Entry 5DU1 (X-ray diffraction, 1.80 A resolution); this record covers chains B and D of the 4 polymer chains in the assembly.

[Chain B (and D)]
Name: Mambalgin-1
Source organism: Dendroaspis polylepis polylepis
Notes: chain D of this document is another copy of the same molecule, construct and numbering; everything in this record applies to it too
Reference sequence: P0DKR6 (3SX1_DENPO); residues 1-57 here correspond to UniProt positions 22-78 (UniProt number = residue number + 21)
Chain sequence (57 residues; row label = number of the first residue in the row):
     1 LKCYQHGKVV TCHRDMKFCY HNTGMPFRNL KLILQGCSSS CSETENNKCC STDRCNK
Cystine bridges: Cys3-Cys19, Cys12-Cys37, Cys41-Cys49, Cys50-Cys55
Swiss-Prot annotation at these positions:
  - site: Phe27 (Important residue for inhibition of rat ASIC1a), Arg28 (Important residue for inhibition of rat ASIC1a), Leu32 (Key residue for inhibition of rat ASIC1a, probably binds to rat ASIC1a F-350), Ile33 (Important residue for inhibition of rat ASIC1a), Leu34 (Important residue for inhibition of rat ASIC1a)
What the authors report for this chain:
  - mutagenesis - T23A (less than 5-fold): unchanged binding to ASIC1a channel
  - mutagenesis - F27A, R28A, L32A (3-order of magnitude), I33A, L34A: decreased binding to ASIC1a
  - mutagenesis - H21A, N29A, L30A, K31A, K57A: unchanged binding to ASIC1a

[Chain B / chain D interface]
Pairs across the interface (17; chain B residue first):
  Tyr20(B) with Phe27(D)
  Asn22(B) with Phe27(D)
  Pro26(B) with Gly24(D)
  Phe27(B) with Asn22(D); Thr23(D); Gly24(D); Leu32(D); Leu34(D), hydrophobic
  Leu30(B) with Leu32(D), hydrophobic
  Leu32(B) with Pro26(D), hydrophobic; Phe27(D), hydrophobic
  Leu34(B) with Phe27(D), hydrophobic
  Ser39(B) with Arg28(D)
  Ser40(B) with Arg28(D), hydrogen bond (backbone-side chain)
  Cys41(B) with Arg28(D)
  Ser42(B) with Arg28(D)
  Glu45(B) with Phe27(D)
Other interface residues (no listed pair), chain B (15 interface residues in all): Thr23, Gly24, Asn29
Other interface residues (no listed pair), chain D (9 interface residues in all): Leu30

[Summary]
The interface between chain B and chain D involves 15 residues on one side and 9 on the other, with 1 hydrogen
bond. Its one hydrogen-bonded contact is Ser40(B)-Arg28(D). The paper reports that F27A, R28A and L32A of
chain B, among others, reduce binding to ASIC1a; H21A, N29A and L30A of chain B, among others, leave binding
to ASIC1a unchanged; 11 substitutions were tested in all.
Chain B and chain D are both Mambalgin-1 (Dendroaspis polylepis polylepis); the structure, Crystal structure
of Dendroaspis polylepis mambalgin-1 wild-type in P21 space group, was determined by X-ray diffraction (same
publication as 5DO6 and 5DZ5).
